Entry 8J0T (electron microscopy, 2.80 A resolution); this record covers chains E and G of the 20 polymer chains in the assembly.

[Chain E]
Molecule: ATP synthase subunit beta
From: Mycobacterium tuberculosis
Notes: EC 7.1.2.2
UniProtKB: P9WPU5 (ATPB_MYCTU); residue numbers follow UniProt; this construct covers 1-486
Amino-acid sequence (486 residues; row label = number of the first residue in the row):
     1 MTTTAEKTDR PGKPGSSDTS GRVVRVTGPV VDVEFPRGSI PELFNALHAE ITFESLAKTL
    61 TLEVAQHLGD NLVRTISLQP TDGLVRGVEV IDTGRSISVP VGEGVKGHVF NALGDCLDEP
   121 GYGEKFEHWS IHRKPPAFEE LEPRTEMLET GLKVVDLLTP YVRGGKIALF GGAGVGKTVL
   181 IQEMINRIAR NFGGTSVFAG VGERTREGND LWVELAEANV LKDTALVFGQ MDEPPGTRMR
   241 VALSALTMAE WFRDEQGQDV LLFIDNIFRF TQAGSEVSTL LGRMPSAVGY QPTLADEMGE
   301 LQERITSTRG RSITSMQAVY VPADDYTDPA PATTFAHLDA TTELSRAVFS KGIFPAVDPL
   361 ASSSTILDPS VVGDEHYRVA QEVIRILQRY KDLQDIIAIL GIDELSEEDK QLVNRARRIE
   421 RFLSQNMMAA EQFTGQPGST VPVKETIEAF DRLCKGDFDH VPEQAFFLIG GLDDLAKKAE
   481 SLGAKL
Not modelled in the structure: 1-17
UniProt features mapped onto this chain:
  - binding site (ATP): Gly171 to Thr178
  - modified residue: Thr2 (N-acetylthreonine)

[Chain G]
Molecule: ATP synthase gamma chain
From: Mycobacterium tuberculosis
UniProtKB: P9WPU9 (ATPG_MYCTU); residue numbers follow UniProt; this construct covers 1-305
Amino-acid sequence (305 residues; each row starts with the number of its first residue):
     1 MAATLRELRG RIRSAGSIKK ITKAQELIAT SRIARAQARL ESARPYAFEI TRMLTTLAAE
    61 AALDHPLLVE RPEPKRAGVL VVSSDRGLCG AYNANIFRRS EELFSLLREA GKQPVLYVVG
   121 RKAQNYYSFR NWNITESWMG FSEQPTYENA AEIASTLVDA FLLGTDNGED QRSDSGEGVD
   181 ELHIVYTEFK SMLSQSAEAH RIAPMVVEYV EEDIGPRTLY SFEPDATMLF ESLLPRYLTT
   241 RVYAALLESA ASELASRQRA MKSATDNADD LIKALTLMAN RERQAQITQE ISEIVGGANA
   301 LAEAR
Not modelled in the structure: 1-2, 164-176, 303-305

[Chain E / chain G interface]
Pairs across the interface (22):
  Met284(E) with Val295(G), hydrophobic; Asn299(G)
  Pro285(E) with Ile291(G), hydrophobic; Val295(G)
  Ala287(E) with Thr288(G)
  Val288(E) with Gln284(G); Ile287(G); Thr288(G), hydrogen bond (backbone-side chain); Ile291(G)
  Gly289(E) with Ile291(G)
  Asp325(E) with Asn280(G), hydrogen bond; Arg283(G), salt bridge; Gln284(G), hydrogen bond
  Thr327(E) with Gln284(G), hydrogen bond
  Asp328(E) with Arg283(G), salt bridge; Gln284(G)
  Pro329(E) with Gln284(G)
  Ile396(E) with Thr30(G)
  Ile399(E) with Leu27(G), hydrophobic
  Leu400(E) with Leu27(G); Thr30(G); Ser31(G)
Other interface residues (no listed pair), chain E (16 interface residues in all): Pro322, Ala323, Asp395, Glu404
Other interface residues (no listed pair), chain G (12 interface residues in all): Ala34

[Overview]
Chain E and chain G form an interface of 16 and 12 residues respectively; the contacts include 4 hydrogen
bonds and 2 salt bridges. Among the polar pairs are Asp325(E)-Arg283(G), Asp328(E)-Arg283(G) and
Val288(E)-Thr288(G). Curated annotation (UniProt) lists 8 ATP-binding residues on chain E.
Here chain E is ATP synthase subunit beta and chain G is ATP synthase gamma chain, both from Mycobacterium
tuberculosis. Entry 8J0T (Cryo-EM structure of Mycobacterium tuberculosis ATP synthase in the apo-form) was
determined by electron microscopy, deposited together with 8J0S, 8J57, 8J58, 8JR0 and 8JR1.
